PDB entry 1YEO | X-ray diffraction, 2.22 A resolution | chains B and C of the 4 polymer chains in the assembly

== Chain B ==
Molecule: Hemoglobin beta chain
From: Homo sapiens
UniProtKB: P68871 (HBB_HUMAN); numbering as in UniProt (aligned over 1-146)
Sequence (146 residues; row label = number of the first residue in the row):
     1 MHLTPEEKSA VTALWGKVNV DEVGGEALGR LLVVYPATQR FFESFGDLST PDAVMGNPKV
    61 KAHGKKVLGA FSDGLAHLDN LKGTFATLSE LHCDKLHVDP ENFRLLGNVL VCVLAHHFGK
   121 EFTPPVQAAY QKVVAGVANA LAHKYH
Sequence notes: engineered mutation Met1 (Val in P68871), Ala37 (Trp in P68871)
Metal / ion sites: heme Fe: His92 (together with oxygen molecule)
Small-molecule neighbours: heme / oxygen molecule: Thr38, Phe41, Phe42, Ser44, His63, Lys66, Val67, Ala70, Phe71, Phe85, Leu88, Leu91, His92, Leu96, Val98, Asn102, Phe103, Leu106, Val137, Leu141

== Chain C ==
Molecule: Hemoglobin alpha chain
From: Homo sapiens
UniProtKB: P69905 (HBA_HUMAN); residues 1-141 here = UniProt positions 1-141
Sequence (141 residues; row label = number of the first residue in the row):
     1 VLSPADKTNV KAAWGKVGAH AGEYGAEALE RMFLSFPTTK TYFPHFDLSH GSAQVKGHGK
    61 KVADALTNAV AHVDDMPNAL SALSDLHAHK LRVDPVNFKL LSHCLLVTLA AHLPAEFTPA
   121 VHASLDKFLA SVSTVLTSKY R
Metal / ion sites: heme Fe: His87 (together with oxygen molecule)
Small-molecule neighbours: heme / oxygen molecule: Leu29, Met32, Thr39, Tyr42, Phe43, His45, Phe46, His58, Lys61, Val62, Ala65, Leu66, Leu83, Leu86, His87, Leu91, Val93, Asn97, Phe98, Leu101, Val132, Leu136

== How chain B and chain C interact ==
Pairs across the interface (24):
  Val34(B) - Arg141(C)  hydrogen bond (backbone-side chain)
  Tyr35(B) - Arg141(C)
  Pro36(B) - Arg92(C)  hydrogen bond (backbone-side chain)
  Pro36(B) - Arg141(C)
  Ala37(B) - Arg92(C)
  Ala37(B) - Tyr140(C)
  Ala37(B) - Arg141(C)  hydrogen bond (backbone-backbone)
  Arg40(B) - Tyr42(C)
  Arg40(B) - Leu91(C)
  Arg40(B) - Arg92(C)  hydrogen bond (side chain-backbone)
  Arg40(B) - Tyr140(C)  hydrogen bond
  His97(B) - Thr41(C)
  His97(B) - Pro44(C)
  Val98(B) - Thr41(C)
  Asp99(B) - Thr41(C)
  Asp99(B) - Tyr42(C)  hydrogen bond
  Asp99(B) - Asp94(C)
  Asp99(B) - Asn97(C)
  Pro100(B) - Thr38(C)
  Glu101(B) - Asp94(C)
  Glu101(B) - Val96(C)
  Tyr145(B) - Thr41(C)
  His146(B) - Pro37(C)
  His146(B) - Lys40(C)  hydrogen bond (backbone-side chain)
Other interface residues (no listed pair), chain B (13 interface residues in all): Gln39

== Summary ==
Chain B and chain C each contribute 13 residues to their interface, with 7 hydrogen bonds. Among the polar
pairs are Val34(B)-Arg141(C), Pro36(B)-Arg92(C) and Arg40(B)-Arg92(C). Bound to chain B: heme / oxygen
molecule. Ligands of chain C: heme / oxygen molecule.
Here chain B is Hemoglobin beta chain and chain C is Hemoglobin alpha chain, both from Homo sapiens. Entry
1YEO (T-To-T(High) quaternary transitions in human hemoglobin: betaW37A OXY (10 test sets)) was determined by
X-ray diffraction, deposited together with 1XXT, 1XY0, 1XZ5, 1XZ7, 1XZU, 1XZV and 45 further entries.
